Entry 7SP4 (electron microscopy, 3.71 A resolution); this record covers chains K and v of the 54 polymer chains in the assembly.

[Chain K]
Molecule: Gene 3 protein
From: Shigella phage Sf6
Reference sequence: Q716H2 (Q716H2_BPSFV); residue numbers follow UniProt; this construct covers 1-708
Sequence (708 residues; each row starts with the number of its first residue):
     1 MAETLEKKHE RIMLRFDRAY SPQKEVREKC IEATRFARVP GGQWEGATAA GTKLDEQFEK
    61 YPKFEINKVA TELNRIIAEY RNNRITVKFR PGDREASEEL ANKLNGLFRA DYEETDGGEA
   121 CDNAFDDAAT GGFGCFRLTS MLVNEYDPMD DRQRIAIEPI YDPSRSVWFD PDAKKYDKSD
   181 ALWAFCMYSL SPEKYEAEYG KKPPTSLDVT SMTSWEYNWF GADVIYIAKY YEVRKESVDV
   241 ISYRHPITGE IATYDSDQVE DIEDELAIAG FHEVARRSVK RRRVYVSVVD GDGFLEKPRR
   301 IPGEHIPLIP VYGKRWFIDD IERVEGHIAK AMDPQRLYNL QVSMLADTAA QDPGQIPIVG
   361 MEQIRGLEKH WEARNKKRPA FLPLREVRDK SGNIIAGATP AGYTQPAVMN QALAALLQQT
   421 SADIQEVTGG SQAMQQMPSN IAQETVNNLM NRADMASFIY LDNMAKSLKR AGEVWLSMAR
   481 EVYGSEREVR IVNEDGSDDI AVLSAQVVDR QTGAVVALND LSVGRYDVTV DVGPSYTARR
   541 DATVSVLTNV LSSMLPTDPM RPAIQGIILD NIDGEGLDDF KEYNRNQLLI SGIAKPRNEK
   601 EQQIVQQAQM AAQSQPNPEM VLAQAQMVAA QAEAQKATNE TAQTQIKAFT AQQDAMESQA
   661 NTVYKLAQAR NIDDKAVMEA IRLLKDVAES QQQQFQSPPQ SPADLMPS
Unresolved in the structure: 144-151, 430-449, 492-506, 672-708

[Chain v]
Molecule: Gene 7 protein
From: Shigella phage Sf6
Reference sequence: Q716G8 (Q716G8_BPSFV); numbering as in UniProt (aligned over 1-160)
Sequence (160 residues; numbered 1 to 160; the number before each row is that of its first residue):
     1 MATVLTKGEI VLFALRKFAI ASNASLTDVE PQSIEDGVND LEDMMSEWMI NPGDIGYAFA
    61 TGDEQPLPDD ESGLPRKYKH AVGYQLLLRM LSDYSLEPTP QVLSNAQRSY DALMTDTLVV
   121 PSMRRRGDFP VGQGNKYDVF TSDRYYPGDL PLIDGDIPNA
Unresolved in the structure: 1-2, 158-160

[How chain K and chain v interact]
Contacting residue pairs (21):
  Glu25(K) - Asp138(v)
  Glu28(K) - Asp138(v)
  Lys29(K) - Gln133(v)  hydrogen bond
  Lys29(K) - Tyr137(v)  hydrogen bond
  Glu32(K) - Tyr137(v)  hydrogen bond
  Glu32(K) - Arg144(v)
  Gln43(K) - Tyr145(v)
  Glu45(K) - Arg144(v)
  Glu45(K) - Tyr145(v)
  Ala47(K) - Tyr145(v)  hydrophobic
  Ala49(K) - Leu150(v)
  Phe58(K) - Leu150(v)  hydrophobic
  Tyr61(K) - Arg126(v)
  Tyr61(K) - Asp128(v)
  Trp215(K) - Arg144(v)
  Glu216(K) - Arg144(v)  salt bridge
  Asp333(K) - Gln133(v)  hydrogen bond
  Arg336(K) - Pro130(v)
  Arg336(K) - Tyr145(v)  hydrogen bond
  Leu340(K) - Asp128(v)
  Leu340(K) - Pro130(v)
Also at the interface, not in a pair above, chain K (20 interface residues in all): Trp44, Gly46, Ala329, Leu337, Met344
Also at the interface, not in a pair above, chain v (12 interface residues in all): Gly127, Phe129, Gly132

[Summary]
The interface between chain K and chain v involves 20 residues on one side and 12 on the other, with 5
hydrogen bonds and 1 salt bridge. Among the polar pairs are Glu216(K)-Arg144(v), Lys29(K)-Gln133(v) and
Lys29(K)-Tyr137(v).
Chain K is Gene 3 protein and chain v is Gene 7 protein, both from Shigella phage Sf6; the structure, In situ
cryo-EM structure of bacteriophage Sf6 gp3:gp7:gp5 complex in conformation 2 at 3.71A resolution, was
determined by electron microscopy (same publication as 7UKJ, 7SPU, 7SFS and 7SG7).
